Entry 6RHZ (electron microscopy, 3.20 A resolution); this record covers chains A and D of the 11 polymer chains in the assembly.

# Chain A
Molecule: Photosystem I P700 chlorophyll a apoprotein A1
Source organism: Dunaliella salina
Notes: EC 1.97.1.12
UniProt: D0FXV2 (D0FXV2_DUNSA); numbering as in UniProt (aligned over 13-751)
Chain sequence (739 residues; each row starts with the number of its first residue):
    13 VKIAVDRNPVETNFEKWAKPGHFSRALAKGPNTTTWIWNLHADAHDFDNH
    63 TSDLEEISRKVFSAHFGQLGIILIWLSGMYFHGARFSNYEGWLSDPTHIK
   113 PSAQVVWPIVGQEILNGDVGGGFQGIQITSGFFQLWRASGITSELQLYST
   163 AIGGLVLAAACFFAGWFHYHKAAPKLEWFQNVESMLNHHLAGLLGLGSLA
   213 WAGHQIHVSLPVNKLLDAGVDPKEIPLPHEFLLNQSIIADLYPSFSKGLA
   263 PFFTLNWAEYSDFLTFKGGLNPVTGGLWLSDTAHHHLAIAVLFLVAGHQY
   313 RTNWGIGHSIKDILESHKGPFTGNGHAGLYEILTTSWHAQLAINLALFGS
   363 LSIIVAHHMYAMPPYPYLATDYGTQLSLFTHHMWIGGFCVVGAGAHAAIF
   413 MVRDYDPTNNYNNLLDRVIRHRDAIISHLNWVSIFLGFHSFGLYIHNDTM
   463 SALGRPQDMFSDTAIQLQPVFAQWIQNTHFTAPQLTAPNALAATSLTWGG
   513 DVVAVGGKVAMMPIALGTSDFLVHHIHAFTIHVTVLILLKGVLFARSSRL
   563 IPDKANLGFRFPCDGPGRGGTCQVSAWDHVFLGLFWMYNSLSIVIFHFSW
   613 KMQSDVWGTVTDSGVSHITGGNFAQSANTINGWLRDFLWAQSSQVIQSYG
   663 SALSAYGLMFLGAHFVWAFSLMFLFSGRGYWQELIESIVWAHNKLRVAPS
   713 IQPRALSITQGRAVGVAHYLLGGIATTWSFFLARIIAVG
Ion coordination: chlorophyll a Mg site 1 near Q116 (its only coordinating residue here); chlorophyll a Mg site 2 near Q124 (its only coordinating residue here); chlorophyll a Mg site 3 near T498 (its only coordinating residue here); 4Fe-4S cluster Fe: C575, C584 (shared with 2 residues of chain B)
Ligand contacts:
  - beta-carotene (BCR), molecule 1: I84, W87, L88, G204, L205, L208, G209
  - beta-carotene (BCR), molecule 2: L85, L88, T162, G165, G166, L169, L208, L211, A212
  - beta-carotene (BCR), molecule 3: W119, P120, I121
  - beta-carotene (BCR), molecule 4: L211, L261, F264, L299, V303, L306, V307, H310
  - beta-carotene (BCR), molecule 5: L345, A351, I355, A409, F412
  - beta-carotene (BCR), molecule 6: A354, A358, L359, S362, V402, A405, G406, A409, V547, L550, L551, V554
  - beta-carotene (BCR), molecule 7: M671, G674, F677, V678, L733, I736, A737, W740
  - chlorophyll a isomer (CL0): F453, Y456, I538, F541, Y600, N601, S604, I605, F608, I642, W645, L646, L650, S654, I658, F672, H676, W679, Y731, G735, T738, T739, F742
  - chlorophyll a (CLA), molecule 1: V13, K14, I15, W190, N193, S196, H200, T314, W316
  - chlorophyll a (CLA), molecule 2: I15, V17, F74, F78, A172, F175, A176, F179, H180, A184, P186, W190
  - chlorophyll a (CLA), molecule 3: V22, E23, T24, N25, F26, K28, W29, H34, K72, S75, F174, G177, W178, Y181, H182
  - chlorophyll a (CLA), molecule 4: W29, P32, W48, I49, W50, L52, H53
  - chlorophyll a (CLA), molecule 5: W29, H34, F35, L52, H53, A56, H57, F59, H62, K72, A76, G79, Q80, I83
  - chlorophyll a (CLA), molecule 6: T46, I49, W50, I697, I700, V701, H704, V709, A710, P711, I713, P715, R716, L718
  - chlorophyll a (CLA), molecule 7: W50, F677, V678, F681, F685, L718, Q722, A725, V726, A729, H730, L733
  - chlorophyll a (CLA), molecule 8: H53, A54, H57, D58, H350, L353, L357, F400, C401, V403, G404, A407, H408, I411, R415, F571, R572, W589, V592, L596, L733
  - chlorophyll a (CLA), molecule 9: H57, F59, D60, V73, A76, H77, Q80, L81, I84, L85, L88, W349, H350, Q352, L353, N356, L357, F360
  - chlorophyll a (CLA), molecule 10: H57, Q80, I83, I84, W87, F360, I397, F400, C401
  - chlorophyll a (CLA), molecule 11: S70, H77, L188, F191, V194, M197, L198, H201, L202, I322, L326, Y342, L345, T346, T347, S348, W349, Q352, I355, N356, L359, F360
  - chlorophyll a (CLA), molecule 12: F74, H77, F78, L81, L169, C173, W190, F191, N193, S196, M197, H200, H201, G204, L205
  - chlorophyll a (CLA), molecule 13: I86, W87, S89, G90, M91, F93, H94, F98, Q116, V117, W119, L167
  - chlorophyll a (CLA), molecule 14: W87, M91, A115, Q116, I138, Q139, I140, T141, S142, F144, A667, Y668, W740
  - chlorophyll a (CLA), molecule 15: W87, M91, T141, S142, F144, S389, L390, T392, H393, W396, I397, F400, M671, I736, T739, W740
  - chlorophyll a (CLA), molecule 16: W87, L88, S142, G143, F144, L147, L205, L206, F360, L363, S364, V367, M371, Y377, L390, H393, H394, I397
  - chlorophyll a (CLA), molecule 17: Q116, V117, V118, W119, I121, V122, Q124, L127, I138, A667, L670
  - chlorophyll a (CLA), molecule 18: L147, A150, L205, L206, G209, S210, W213, Q217, L291, T294, H297, H298, I301, F305, L363, I366, V367, H370, M371, P376, Y377
  - chlorophyll a (CLA), molecule 19: S151, G152, I153, Q158, S161, T162, G209, A212, W213, G215, H216, H219, V220, P240, L244
  - chlorophyll a (CLA), molecule 20: L157, Q158, S161, L239, H241, L244, L245
  - chlorophyll a (CLA), molecule 21: L198, L202, L206, L304, F305, A308, Q311, Y312, I322, I325, L359, L427, V430, V554
  - chlorophyll a (CLA), molecule 22: N199, H200, A203, G204, L208, L306, H310, Q311, Y312, R313, T314, N315, W316, I318
  - chlorophyll a (CLA), molecule 23: L211, A212, A214, G215, I218, H219, L244, Q247, F257, G260, L261, F264, Y272, F275, L299
  - chlorophyll a (CLA), molecule 24: F264, W269, A270, Y272, S273, L276, F278, H296, L299, A300, V303, N501
  - chlorophyll a (CLA), molecule 25: T277, F278, G280, L289, D293, T294, H296, H297, A300, I301, L304, H370, M374, P376, A505, T506
  - chlorophyll a (CLA), molecule 26: F278, L497, T498, A499, P500, N501, A502
  - chlorophyll a (CLA), molecule 27: L304, L359, I366, H369, H370, Y372, A373, M374, T506, S507, T509, W510
  - chlorophyll a (CLA), molecule 28: V307, H310, Q311, I318, G319, H320
  - chlorophyll a (CLA), molecule 29: Q311, H320, D324, I325, S328, H329
  - chlorophyll a (CLA), molecule 30: I325, L326, H329, H338, L341, L345, L426, L427, V430
  - chlorophyll a (CLA), molecule 31: H329, K330, P332, F333
  - chlorophyll a (CLA), molecule 32: F333, T334, L426, R429, V430, H433, I437, H440
  - chlorophyll a (CLA), molecule 33: I365, I366, H369, M395, V402, I543, T546, V547, M599, S602, L603, V606
  - chlorophyll a (CLA), molecule 34: H369, Y372, F391, F483, A484, I487, Q488, T509, W510, I526, L528, H536, H539, I543, V606, H609, F610
  - chlorophyll a (CLA), molecule 35: A436, H440, W443
  - chlorophyll a (CLA), molecule 36: I437, H440, L441, V444, A540, I543, H544, V547
  - chlorophyll a (CLA), molecule 37: S439, N442, W443, I446
  - chlorophyll a (CLA), molecule 38: N442, S445, I446, G449, F450, F453, G454, I457, F541, L548, I549, L594, F597, W598
  - chlorophyll a (CLA), molecule 39: W443, I446, F447, F450, H451
  - chlorophyll a (CLA), molecule 40: W443, F447, L448, Q480, P481, V482, F483, A484, L528, F533, H536, H537, A540, H544
  - chlorophyll a (CLA), molecule 41: F450, H451, G454, L455, I457, H458, T461, M462, R467, D470, F472, I477
  - chlorophyll a (CLA), molecule 42: F453, I457, D460, F541, F597, W598, Y600, N601, I642, L646, W679, Y731
  - chlorophyll a (CLA), molecule 43: T461, A464, L465
  - chlorophyll a (CLA), molecule 44: W486, I487, T490, H491, A494, T498, A499, T506, W510
  - chlorophyll a (CLA), molecule 45: L670, L673, G674, H676, F677, W679, A680
  - chlorophyll a (CLA), molecule 46: F677, A680, F681, L683, M684, F687, S688, Y692, W693, L696
  - chlorophyll a (CLA), molecule 47: I700, A703, H704, L707, V709
  - chlorophyll a (CLA), molecule 48: W702, A703, K706
  - phylloquinone (PQN): M684, F685, S688, G689, R690, W693, A717, L718, S719, G723
  - 4Fe-4S cluster (SF4): C575, G577, P578, C584, I720, R724

# Chain D
Molecule: Photosystem I reaction center subunit II, PsaD
Source organism: Dunaliella salina
Chain sequence (141 residues; each row starts with the number of its first residue):
    69 PWKQPELDPDTPSPIFGGSTGGLLRKAQVEEFYVITWESPKEQIFEMPTG
   119 GAAIMRKGPNLLKFARKEQCMALTTQLRSKFRQTPCFYRVYADGKVQYLH
   169 PKDGVYPEKVNAGRVGVNQNMRSIGKNVDPIKVVKFTGSEP

# Chain A / chain D interface
Contacting residue pairs (27; chain A residue first):
  P419(A) - I112(D)
  P419(A) - A120(D)
  T420(A) - I112(D)
  N422(A) - A120(D)
  Y423(A) - I83(D)
  Y423(A) - I122(D)
  D428(A) - G119(D)
  D428(A) - A120(D)
  I431(A) - G118(D)
  R432(A) - G86(D)  hydrogen bond (side chain-backbone)
  R432(A) - S87(D)
  R432(A) - T88(D)  hydrogen bond (backbone-backbone)
  H433(A) - T88(D)
  D435(A) - T88(D)  hydrogen bond
  R558(A) - E114(D)  salt bridge
  S559(A) - P116(D)  hydrogen bond (side chain-backbone)
  R561(A) - T88(D)  hydrogen bond (side chain-backbone)
  R561(A) - G89(D)
  R561(A) - L92(D)
  R561(A) - R134(D)  hydrogen bond (backbone-side chain)
  L562(A) - R134(D)  hydrogen bond (backbone-side chain)
  L562(A) - E136(D)
  P564(A) - P116(D)  hydrophobic
  P564(A) - E136(D)
  P564(A) - Q137(D)
  R580(A) - R134(D)
  R580(A) - E136(D)  salt bridge
Also at the interface, not in a pair above, chain A (18 interface residues in all): R434, I563, D565
Also at the interface, not in a pair above, chain D (19 interface residues in all): F84, G85, A140

# In short
The interface between chain A and chain D involves 18 residues on one side and 19 on the other; the contacts
include 7 hydrogen bonds and 2 salt bridges. Polar contacts include R558(A)-E114(D), R580(A)-E136(D) and
R432(A)-G86(D).
Here chain A is Photosystem I P700 chlorophyll a apoprotein A1 and chain D is Photosystem I reaction center
subunit II, PsaD, both from Dunaliella salina. Entry 6RHZ (Structure of a minimal photosystem I from a green
alga) was determined by electron microscopy together with 6QPH from the same study.
